Entry 2A5I (X-ray diffraction, 1.88 A resolution); this record covers chain A.

[Chain A]
Name: 3C-like peptidase
Source organism: SARS coronavirus
Notes: EC 3.4.22.-
UniProt: P59641 (R1AB_CVHSA); residues 1-306 here correspond to UniProt positions 3241-3546 (UniProt number = residue number + 3240)
Chain sequence (306 residues; numbered 1 to 306; the number before each row is that of its first residue):
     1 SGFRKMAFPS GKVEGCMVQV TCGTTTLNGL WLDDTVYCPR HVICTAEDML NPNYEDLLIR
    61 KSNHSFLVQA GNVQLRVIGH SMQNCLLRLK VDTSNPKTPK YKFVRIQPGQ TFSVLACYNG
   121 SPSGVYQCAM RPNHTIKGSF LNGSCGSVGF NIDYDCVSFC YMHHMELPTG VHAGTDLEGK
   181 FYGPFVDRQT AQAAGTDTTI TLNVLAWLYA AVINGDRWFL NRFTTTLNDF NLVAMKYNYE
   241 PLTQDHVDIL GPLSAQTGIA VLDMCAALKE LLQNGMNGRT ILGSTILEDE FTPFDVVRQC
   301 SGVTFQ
Glycans and other covalent adducts: compound AZP linked to Cys-145
Residues lining bound ligands: AZP ((5S,8S,14R)-ethyl 11-(3-amino-3-oxopropyl)-8-benzyl-14-hydroxy-5-isobutyl-3,6,9,12-tetraoxo-1-phenyl-2-oxa-4,7,10,11-tetraazapentadecan-15-oate): Ser-1, Thr-25, Thr-26, Leu-27, His-41, Cys-44, Met-49, Tyr-54, Phe-140, Leu-141, Asn-142, Gly-143, Ser-144, His-163, His-164, Met-165, Glu-166, Leu-167, Pro-168, His-172, Asp-187, Arg-188, Gln-189, Thr-190, Ala-191, Gln-192
From the paper describing this entry:
  - catalytic residues: Gly-143, Cys-145
  - binding site for AZP: Leu-27, His-41, Phe-140, Asn-142, Gly-143, Cys-145, His-163, His-164 to Glu-166, Pro-168, Gln-189, Thr-190 to Gln-192
  - conformationally variable residues (order/disorder transition, side-chain flip): Met-49, Cys-145, Gln-189
  - specificity-determining residues: His-163
  - contacts within the chain: Phe-140/His-163 (pi stacking), Tyr-161/His-163 (hydrogen bond)
  - self-association interface (contacts with another copy of this molecule); pairs are residue here / residue on that copy: Ser-1/Glu-166, Phe-140/Ser-1 (backbone contact), Glu-290/Arg-4

[Summary]
Compound AZP is covalently linked to Cys-145. From the paper: catalytic residues Gly-143 and Cys-145; a
binding site for AZP at Leu-27, His-41 and Phe-140 among others.
Chain A is 3C-like peptidase (SARS coronavirus); the structure, Crystal structures of SARS coronavirus main
peptidase inhibited by an aza-peptide epoxide in the space group ..., was determined by X-ray diffraction
(same publication as 2A5A and 2A5K).
